Entry 6NHP (X-ray diffraction, 2.25 A resolution); this record covers chains D and E of the 6 polymer chains in the assembly.

# Chain D
Molecule: Hemagglutinin HA2 chain
From: Influenza A virus (strain A/Hong Kong/1/1968 H3N2)
UniProtKB: Q91MA7 (HEMA_I68A4); residues 1-176 here correspond to UniProt positions 346-521 (UniProt number = residue number + 345)
Sequence (176 residues; each row starts with the number of its first residue):
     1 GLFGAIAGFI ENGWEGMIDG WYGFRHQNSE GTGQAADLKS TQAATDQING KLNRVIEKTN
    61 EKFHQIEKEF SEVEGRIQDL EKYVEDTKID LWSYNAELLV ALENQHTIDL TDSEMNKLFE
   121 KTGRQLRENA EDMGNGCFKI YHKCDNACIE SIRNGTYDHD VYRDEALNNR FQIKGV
Unresolved in the structure: 172-176
Construct notes: engineered mutation Thr45 (Ile390 in Q91MA7); conflict Gly123 (Arg468 in Q91MA7)
Cystine bridges: Cys144-Cys148
Glycans and other covalent adducts: N-acetylglucosamine (NAG) linked to Asn154
Swiss-Prot annotation at these positions:
  - glycosylation: Asn154 (N-linked (GlcNAc...) asparagine)
From the paper describing this entry:
  - mutagenesis - I45T: decreased binding to CR9114
  - mutagenesis - I45T: decreased binding to FI6v3
  - mutagenesis - N49T: unchanged binding to CR9114
  - mutagenesis - N49T: unchanged binding to FI6v3

# Chain E
Molecule: Hemagglutinin HA1 chain
From: Influenza A virus (strain A/Hong Kong/1/1968 H3N2)
UniProtKB: H9XC94 (H9XC94_I68A4); residues 11-329 here correspond to UniProt positions 27-345 (UniProt number = residue number + 16)
Sequence (321 residues; row label = number of the first residue in the row):
     9 PGATLCLGHH AVPNGTLVKT ITDDQIEVTN ATELVQSSST GKICNNPHRI LDGIDCTLID
    69 ALLGDPHCDV FQNETWDLFV ERSKAFSNCY PYDVPDYASL RSLVASSGTL EFITEGFTWT
   129 GVTQNGGSNA CKRGPGSGFF SRLNWLTKSG STYPVLNVTM PNNDNFDKLY IWGVHHPSTN
   189 QEQTSLYVQA SGRVTVSTRR SQQTIIPNIG SRPWVRGLSS RISIYWTIVK PGDVLVINSN
   249 GNLIAPRGYF KMRTGKSSIM RSDAPIDTCI SECITPNGSI PNDKPFQNVN KITYGACPKY
   309 VKQNTLKLAT GMRNVPEKQT R
Unresolved in the structure: 326-329
Construct notes: expression tag (9-10); variant Ser145 (Unk161 in H9XC94); conflict Leu226 (Met242 in H9XC94)
Cystine bridges: Cys52-Cys277, Cys64-Cys76, Cys97-Cys139, Cys281-Cys305
Glycans and other covalent adducts: N-acetylglucosamine (NAG) linked to Asn38, Asn81, Asn285; glycan linked to Asn165

# How chain D and chain E interact
Contacting residue pairs (11; chain D residue first):
  Gln47(D) with Thr30(E)
  Gly50(D) with Thr30(E)
  Lys51(D) with Ile29(E); Thr30(E)
  Arg54(D) with Lys27(E); Thr28(E), hydrogen bond (side chain-backbone); Ile29(E); Asp32(E), salt bridge
  Glu57(D) with Asp32(E)
  Glu103(D) with Ile29(E)
  His106(D) with Thr30(E)
Other interface residues (no listed pair), chain D (8 interface residues in all): Thr59
Other interface residues (no listed pair), chain E (7 interface residues in all): Asp31, Lys310

# In short
8 residues of chain D face 7 of chain E across their interface, with 1 hydrogen bond and 1 salt bridge. Polar
contacts include Arg54(D)-Asp32(E) and Arg54(D)-Thr28(E). N-acetylglucosamine is covalently linked to
Asn154(D). The paper reports that I45T of chain D reduces binding to CR9114; I45T of chain D reduces binding
to FI6v3.
Chain D is Hemagglutinin HA2 chain and chain E is Hemagglutinin HA1 chain, both from Influenza A virus (strain
A/Hong Kong/1/1968 H3N2); the structure, Crystal structure of the A/Hong Kong/1/1968 (H3N2) influenza virus
hemagglutinin HA2 I45T mutant, was determined by X-ray diffraction together with 6NHQ and 6NHR from the same
study.
